Entry 8IA3 (X-ray diffraction, 3.50 A resolution); this record covers chains A and B of the 8 polymer chains in the assembly.

# Chain A (and B)
Protein: Upstream stimulatory factor 2
Organism: Homo sapiens
Notes: chain B of this document is another copy of the same molecule, construct and numbering; everything in this record applies to it too
Reference sequence: Q15853 (USF2_HUMAN); residues 235-346 here = UniProt positions 235-346
Sequence (114 residues; row label = number of the first residue in the row):
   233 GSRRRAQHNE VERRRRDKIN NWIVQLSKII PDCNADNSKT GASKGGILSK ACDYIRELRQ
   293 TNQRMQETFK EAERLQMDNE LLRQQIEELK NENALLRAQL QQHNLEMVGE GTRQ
Disordered / not traced: 233-235, 344-346 (chain B: 233-235, 336-346)
Sequence notes: expression tag (233-234)
UniProt features mapped onto this chain:
  - region: L307 to L328 (Leucine-zipper)
Reported in the primary citation:
  - self-association interface (contacts with another copy of this molecule): I251, I255, L258, I261, L280, Y286, R291, M297, F301, L307, E312, L313, L314, R315, Q317, E320, L321, N325, L328, R329, L332, H335, N336
  - binding site for the 18-nt DNA strand: R237, H240, N241, E244, R246, R247, R248, N252, K276
  - mutagenesis - E244K (290 +/- 98 nM), R248A (460 +/- 79 nM), R248E (14-fold): decreased binding to E-box DNA
  - binding site for the 18-nt DNA strand: K271
  - mutagenesis - K271A, K271E, E312R/E320R: decreased signaling
  - binding site for the 18-nt DNA strand: Q334
  - specificity-determining residues: E244
  - mutagenesis - H240A (210 +/- 43 nM), H240E (5-fold), E244K (290 +/- 98 nM), R247A (250 +/- 67 nM), R247E (20-fold), R248A (460 +/- 79 nM), R248E (14-fold), K271A (Kd 440 nM), K271E (9-fold): decreased binding to the 18-nt DNA strand
  - mutagenesis - E244A (72 +/- 23 nM): unchanged binding to the 18-nt DNA strand

# How chain A and chain B interact
Pairs across the interface (69; chain A residue first):
  I251(A) - G277(B)
  I251(A) - L280(B)
  W254(A) - G277(B)
  W254(A) - L280(B)  hydrophobic
  W254(A) - S281(B)
  W254(A) - C284(B)  hydrophobic
  I255(A) - L280(B)  hydrophobic
  L258(A) - L280(B)
  L258(A) - C284(B)  hydrophobic
  I261(A) - I287(B)  hydrophobic
  I261(A) - R288(B)
  I261(A) - R291(B)  hydrogen bond (backbone-side chain)
  P263(A) - R291(B)
  G277(A) - I251(B)
  G277(A) - W254(B)
  L280(A) - W254(B)  hydrophobic
  L280(A) - I255(B)  hydrophobic
  S281(A) - W254(B)
  A283(A) - I287(B)  hydrophobic
  C284(A) - W254(B)
  C284(A) - Q257(B)
  C284(A) - L258(B)
  Y286(A) - I287(B)  hydrophobic
  Y286(A) - R291(B)  hydrogen bond
  I287(A) - L258(B)  hydrophobic
  I287(A) - I261(B)  hydrophobic
  I287(A) - Y286(B)  hydrophobic
  I287(A) - I287(B)  hydrophobic
  L290(A) - I287(B)
  L290(A) - L290(B)  hydrophobic
  L290(A) - R291(B)
  R291(A) - I261(B)  hydrogen bond (side chain-backbone)
  R291(A) - Y286(B)  hydrogen bond
  R291(A) - L290(B)
  T293(A) - N294(B)
  N294(A) - T293(B)
  N294(A) - N294(B)  hydrogen bond (backbone-side chain)
  N294(A) - M297(B)
  M297(A) - N294(B)
  M297(A) - M297(B)  hydrophobic
  M297(A) - F301(B)  hydrophobic
  Q298(A) - M297(B)
  T300(A) - F301(B)
  F301(A) - A304(B)  hydrophobic
  L307(A) - L307(B)  hydrophobic
  L307(A) - N311(B)
  Q308(A) - L307(B)
  N311(A) - N311(B)
  L314(A) - N311(B)
  L314(A) - L314(B)  hydrophobic
  L314(A) - R315(B)
  L314(A) - I318(B)  hydrophobic
  R315(A) - L314(B)
  Q317(A) - I318(B)
  L321(A) - N325(B)
  E324(A) - N325(B)
  N325(A) - L321(B)
  N325(A) - E324(B)  hydrogen bond
  N325(A) - N325(B)
  N325(A) - L328(B)
  L328(A) - N325(B)
  L328(A) - L328(B)
  L328(A) - R329(B)
  R329(A) - L328(B)
  L332(A) - L328(B)  hydrophobic
  L332(A) - Q331(B)
  H335(A) - H335(B)  hydrogen bond (backbone-side chain)
  N336(A) - H335(B)  hydrogen bond
  M339(A) - H335(B)
Interface residues without a listed pair, chain A (39 interface residues in all): Q257, K276, I318
Interface residues without a listed pair, chain B (40 interface residues in all): P263, A283, T300, Q308, D310, Q317, K322, L332

# Overview
Chain A and chain B form an interface of 39 and 40 residues respectively, with 8 hydrogen bonds. Among the
polar pairs are I261(A)-R291(B), Y286(A)-R291(B) and N294(A)-N294(B). From the paper: a binding site for the
18-nt DNA strand at R237(A), H240(A) and N241(A) among others; H240A, H240E and E244K of chain A, among
others, reduce binding to the 18-nt DNA strand; 11 substitutions were tested in all.
Chain A and chain B are both Upstream stimulatory factor 2 (Homo sapiens); the structure, Crystal structure of
human USF2 bHLHLZ domain in complex with DNA, was determined by X-ray diffraction.
